Entry 7XSE (electron microscopy, 3.60 A resolution); this record covers chains A and P of the 33 polymer chains in the assembly.

Chain A:
Name: DNA-directed RNA polymerase subunit
Source organism: Komagataella phaffii
Notes: EC 2.7.7.6
UniProt: C4R4Y0 (C4R4Y0_KOMPG); residues 1-1743 here = UniProt positions 1-1743
Chain sequence (1743 residues; numbered 1 to 1743; the number before each row is that of its first residue):
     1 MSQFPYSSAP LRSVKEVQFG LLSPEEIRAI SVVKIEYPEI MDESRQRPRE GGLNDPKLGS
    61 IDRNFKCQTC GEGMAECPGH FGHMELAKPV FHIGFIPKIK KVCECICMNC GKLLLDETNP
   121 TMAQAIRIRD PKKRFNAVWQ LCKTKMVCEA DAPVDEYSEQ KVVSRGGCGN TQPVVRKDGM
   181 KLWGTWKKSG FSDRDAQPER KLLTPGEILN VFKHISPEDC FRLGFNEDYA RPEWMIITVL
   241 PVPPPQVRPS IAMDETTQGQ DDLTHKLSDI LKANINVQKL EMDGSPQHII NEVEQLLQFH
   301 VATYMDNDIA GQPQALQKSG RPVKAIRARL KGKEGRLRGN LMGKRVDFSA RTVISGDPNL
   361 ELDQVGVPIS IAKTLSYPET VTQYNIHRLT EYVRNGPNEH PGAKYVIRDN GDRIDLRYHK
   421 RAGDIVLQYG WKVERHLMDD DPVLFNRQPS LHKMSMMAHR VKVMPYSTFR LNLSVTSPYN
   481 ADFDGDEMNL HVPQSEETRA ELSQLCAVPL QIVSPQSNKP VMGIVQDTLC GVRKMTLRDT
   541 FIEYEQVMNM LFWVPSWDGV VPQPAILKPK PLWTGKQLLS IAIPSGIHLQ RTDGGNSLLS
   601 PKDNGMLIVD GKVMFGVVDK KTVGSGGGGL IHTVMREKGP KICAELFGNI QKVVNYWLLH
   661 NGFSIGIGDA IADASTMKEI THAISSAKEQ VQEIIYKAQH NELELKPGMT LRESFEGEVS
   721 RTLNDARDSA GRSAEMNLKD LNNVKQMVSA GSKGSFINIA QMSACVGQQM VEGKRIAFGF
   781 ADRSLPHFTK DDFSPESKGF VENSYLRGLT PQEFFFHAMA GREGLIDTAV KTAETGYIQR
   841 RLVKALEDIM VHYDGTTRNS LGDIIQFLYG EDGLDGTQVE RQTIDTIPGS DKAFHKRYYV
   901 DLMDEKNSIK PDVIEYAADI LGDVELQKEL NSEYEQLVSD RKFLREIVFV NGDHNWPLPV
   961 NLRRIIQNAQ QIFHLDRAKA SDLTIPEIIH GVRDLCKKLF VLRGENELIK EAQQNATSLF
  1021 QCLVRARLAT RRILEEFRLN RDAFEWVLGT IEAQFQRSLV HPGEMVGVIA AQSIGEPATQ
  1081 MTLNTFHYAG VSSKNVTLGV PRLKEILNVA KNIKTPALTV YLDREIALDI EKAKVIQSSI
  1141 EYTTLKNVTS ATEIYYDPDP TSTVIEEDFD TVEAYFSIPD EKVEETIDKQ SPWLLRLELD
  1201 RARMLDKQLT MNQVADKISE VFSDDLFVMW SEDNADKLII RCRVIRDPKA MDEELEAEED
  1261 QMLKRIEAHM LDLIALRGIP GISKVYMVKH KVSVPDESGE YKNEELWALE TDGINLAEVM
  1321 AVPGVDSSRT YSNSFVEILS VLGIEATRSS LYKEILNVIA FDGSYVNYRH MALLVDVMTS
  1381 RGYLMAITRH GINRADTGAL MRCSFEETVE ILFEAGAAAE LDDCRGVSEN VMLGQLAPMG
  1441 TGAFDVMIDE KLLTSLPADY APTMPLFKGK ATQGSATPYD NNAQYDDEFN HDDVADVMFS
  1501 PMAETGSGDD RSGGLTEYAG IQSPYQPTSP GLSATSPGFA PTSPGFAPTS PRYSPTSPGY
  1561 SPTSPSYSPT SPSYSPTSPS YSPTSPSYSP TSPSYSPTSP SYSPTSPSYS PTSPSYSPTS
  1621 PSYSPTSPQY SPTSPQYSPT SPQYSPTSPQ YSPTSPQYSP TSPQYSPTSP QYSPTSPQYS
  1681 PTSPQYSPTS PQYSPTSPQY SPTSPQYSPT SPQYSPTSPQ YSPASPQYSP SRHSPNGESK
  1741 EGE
Unresolved in the structure: 1, 154-162, 190-193, 1082-1094, 1178-1189, 1246-1257, 1456-1743
Bound ions: Zn2+ site 1: Cys67, Cys70, Cys77, His80; Zn2+ site 2: Cys107, Cys110, Cys148, Cys168; Mg2+: Asp482, Asp484 (shared with G10(P), U11(P) of chain P)

Chain P:
Molecule: 19-nt RNA strand
Sequence (19 nucleotides; each row starts with the number of its first residue; numbers below 1 keep their minus sign (U-7 is residue -7)):
    -7 UGCCUGGUGU CUUGGGUGU
Bound ions: Mg2+: G10, U11 (shared with Asp482(A), Asp484(A) of chain A)

Interface between chain A and chain P:
Pairs across the interface (13; chain A residue first):
  Arg63(A) - G-1(P)  sugar contact
  Ile251(A) - G1(P)  sugar contact
  Ile251(A) - U2(P)  sugar contact
  Ala252(A) - G1(P)  sugar contact
  Met253(A) - G1(P)  base contact
  Arg417(A) - G-2(P)  hydrogen bond to the base
  Tyr418(A) - G-2(P)  hydrogen bond to the base
  Arg447(A) - G10(P)  hydrogen bond to the sugar
  Arg447(A) - U11(P)  hydrogen bond to the sugar
  Pro449(A) - U11(P)  base contact
  Asn480(A) - U11(P)  phosphate contact
  Asp484(A) - U11(P)  phosphate contact
  Asp486(A) - G10(P)  hydrogen bond to the sugar
Also at the interface, not in a pair above, chain A (13 interface residues in all): Arg321, Asp482
Also at the interface, not in a pair above, chain P (7 interface residues in all): U4

Summary:
13 residues of chain A and 7 residues of chain P are in contact, with 5 hydrogen bonds. Polar contacts include
Arg417(A)-G-2(P), Tyr418(A)-G-2(P) and Arg447(A)-G10(P). The Zn2+ site 1 is built by Cys67(A), Cys70(A),
Cys77(A) and His80(A).
Chain A is DNA-directed RNA polymerase subunit (Komagataella phaffii) and chain P is a 19-nt RNA strand; the
structure, RNA polymerase II elongation complex transcribing a nucleosome (EC42), was determined by electron
microscopy together with 7XN7, 7XSX, 7XSZ, 7XT7, 7XTD and 7XTI from the same study.
